PDB entry 6TMW | electron microscopy, 5.91 A resolution (low resolution: residue-level contacts below are approximate; hydrogen-bond / salt-bridge calls are withheld) | chains A and L of the 14 polymer chains in the assembly

== Chain A (and L) ==
Name: Putative GroEL-like chaperonine protein
Source organism: Pseudomonas phage EL
Notes: chain L of this document is another copy of the same molecule, construct and numbering; everything in this record applies to it too
UniProt: Q2Z0T5 (Q2Z0T5_9CAUD); residue numbers follow UniProt; this construct covers 1-558
Amino-acid sequence (558 residues; numbered 1 to 558; the number before each row is that of its first residue):
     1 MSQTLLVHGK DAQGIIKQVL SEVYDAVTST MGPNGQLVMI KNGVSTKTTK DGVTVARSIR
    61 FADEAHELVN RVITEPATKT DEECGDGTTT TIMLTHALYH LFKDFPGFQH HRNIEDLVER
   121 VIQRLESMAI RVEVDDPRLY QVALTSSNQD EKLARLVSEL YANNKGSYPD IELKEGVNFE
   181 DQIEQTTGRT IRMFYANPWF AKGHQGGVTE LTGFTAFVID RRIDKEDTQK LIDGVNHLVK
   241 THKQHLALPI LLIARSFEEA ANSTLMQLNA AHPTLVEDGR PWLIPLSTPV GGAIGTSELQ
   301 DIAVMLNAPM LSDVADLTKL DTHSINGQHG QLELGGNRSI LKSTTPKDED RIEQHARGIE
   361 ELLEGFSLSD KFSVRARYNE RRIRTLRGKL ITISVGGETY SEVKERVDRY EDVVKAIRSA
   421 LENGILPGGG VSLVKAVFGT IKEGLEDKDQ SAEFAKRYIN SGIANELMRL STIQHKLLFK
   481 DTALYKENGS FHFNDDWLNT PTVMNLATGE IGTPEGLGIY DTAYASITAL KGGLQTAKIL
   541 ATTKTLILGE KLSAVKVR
Unresolved in the structure: 1, 290-294, 552-558
Small-molecule neighbours: ADP (adenosine-5'-diphosphate): Thr30, Met31, Gly32, Pro33, Asp86, Gly87, Thr88, Thr89, Thr90, Thr145, Gln149, Gly428, Gly429, Gly430, Gln474, Leu478, Met504, Asn505, Leu506, Ala507, Ile519, Asp521

== Interface between chain A and chain L ==
Residue-residue contacts (11; chain A residue first):
  Lys456(A) - His492(L)
  Asn460(A) - Phe491(L)
  Asn460(A) - His492(L)
  Asn460(A) - Phe493(L)
  Asn460(A) - Asn494(L)
  Arg469(A) - Arg469(L)
  Phe491(A) - Asn460(L)
  His492(A) - Lys456(L)
  His492(A) - Asn460(L)
  Phe493(A) - Asn460(L)
  Asn494(A) - Asn460(L)
Interface residues without a listed pair, chain A (8 interface residues in all): Ser461

== In short ==
8 residues of chain A and 7 residues of chain L are in contact. Chain A binds ADP.
Chain A and chain L are both Putative GroEL-like chaperonine protein (Pseudomonas phage EL); the structure,
Structure of the chaperonin gp146 from the bacteriophage EL (Pseudomonas aeruginosa) in complex with ADP, was
determined by electron microscopy (same publication as 6TMT, 6TMU, 6TMV and 6TMX).
